PDB entry 7X2W | electron microscopy, 3.24 A resolution | chains A and D of the 6 polymer chains in the assembly

# Chain A
Molecule: Virion protein 1
Organism: Coxsackievirus B1
UniProt: W8GTF7 (W8GTF7_9ENTO); numbering as in UniProt (aligned over 1-278)
Sequence (278 residues; row label = number of the first residue in the row):
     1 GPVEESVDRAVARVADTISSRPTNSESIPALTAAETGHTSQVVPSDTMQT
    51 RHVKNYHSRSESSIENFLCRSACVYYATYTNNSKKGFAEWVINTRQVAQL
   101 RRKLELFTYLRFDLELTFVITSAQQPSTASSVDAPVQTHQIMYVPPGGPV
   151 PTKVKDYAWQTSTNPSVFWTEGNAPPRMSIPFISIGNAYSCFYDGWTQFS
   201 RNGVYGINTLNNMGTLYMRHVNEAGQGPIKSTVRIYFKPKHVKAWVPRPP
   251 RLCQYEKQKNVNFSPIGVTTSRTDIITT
Not modelled in the structure: 1-11
Sequence notes: conflict Lys84 (Glu in W8GTF7)

# Chain D
Molecule: Capsid protein VP4
Organism: Coxsackievirus B1
UniProt: A0A2S1FMR1 (A0A2S1FMR1_9ENTO); residue numbers follow UniProt; this construct covers 1-69
Sequence (69 residues; numbered 1 to 69; the number before each row is that of its first residue):
     1 MGAQVSTQKTGAHETGLNASGNSVIHYTNINYYKDAASNSANRQDFTQDP
    51 GKFTEPVKDIMVKTMPALN
Not modelled in the structure: 13-24
Sequence notes: conflict Val24 (Ile in A0A2S1FMR1)

# Interface between chain A and chain D
Residue-residue contacts (38; chain A residue first):
  Ala12(A) - Phe46(D)  hydrophobic
  Ser27(A) - Thr64(D)
  Ile28(A) - Lys63(D)
  Ile28(A) - Thr64(D)  hydrogen bond (backbone-backbone)
  Pro29(A) - Lys63(D)
  Ala33(A) - Ala67(D)  hydrophobic
  Ala33(A) - Leu68(D)  hydrophobic
  Gly37(A) - Pro56(D)
  His38(A) - Thr54(D)
  His38(A) - Glu55(D)
  His38(A) - Val57(D)
  His38(A) - Met61(D)
  Thr39(A) - Thr54(D)  hydrogen bond (backbone-backbone)
  Gln41(A) - Thr54(D)
  Gln41(A) - Glu55(D)
  Gln41(A) - Lys63(D)  hydrogen bond (backbone-side chain)
  Val42(A) - Lys63(D)
  Ser58(A) - Lys9(D)
  Arg59(A) - Gln48(D)
  Ser60(A) - Lys9(D)
  Ser60(A) - Phe46(D)
  Glu65(A) - Ala41(D)
  Glu65(A) - Asn42(D)
  Glu65(A) - Arg43(D)
  Asn66(A) - Arg43(D)
  Cys69(A) - Ala41(D)  hydrophobic
  Cys69(A) - Arg43(D)  hydrogen bond (backbone-side chain)
  Asp113(A) - Ala37(D)
  Ser179(A) - Ala37(D)  hydrogen bond (side chain-backbone)
  Ser179(A) - Ser38(D)
  Pro181(A) - Ala37(D)  hydrophobic
  Lys240(A) - Ala37(D)
  Lys240(A) - Ser38(D)
  Lys240(A) - Asn39(D)  hydrogen bond (side chain-backbone)
  His241(A) - Ala36(D)
  His241(A) - Ser40(D)  hydrogen bond (side chain-backbone)
  His241(A) - Asn42(D)
  Pro247(A) - Phe53(D)  hydrophobic
Also at the interface, not in a pair above, chain A (28 interface residues in all): Thr32, Thr36, Val43, Asp46, Tyr56, Ser63
Also at the interface, not in a pair above, chain D (24 interface residues in all): Ala12, Asp45, Pro66

# Summary
Chain A and chain D form an interface of 28 and 24 residues respectively, with 7 hydrogen bonds. Polar
contacts include Gln41(A)-Lys63(D), Cys69(A)-Arg43(D) and Ser179(A)-Ala37(D).
Here chain A is Virion protein 1 and chain D is Capsid protein VP4, both from Coxsackievirus B1. Entry 7X2W
(Cryo-EM structure of Coxsackievirus B1 pre-A particle in complex with nAb 8A10 (CVB1-pre-A:8A10)) was
determined by electron microscopy together with 7X2G, 7X2I, 7X2O, 7X2T, 7X35, 7X37 and 7 further entries from
the same study.
